PDB entry 7EIZ | electron microscopy, 3.78 A resolution | chains B and C of the 11 polymer chains in the assembly

[Chain B]
Protein: Non-structural protein 8
Organism: Severe acute respiratory syndrome coronavirus 2
UniProtKB: P0DTD1 (R1AB_SARS2); residues 1-198 here correspond to UniProt positions 3943-4140 (UniProt number = residue number + 3942)
Chain sequence (198 residues; each row starts with the number of its first residue):
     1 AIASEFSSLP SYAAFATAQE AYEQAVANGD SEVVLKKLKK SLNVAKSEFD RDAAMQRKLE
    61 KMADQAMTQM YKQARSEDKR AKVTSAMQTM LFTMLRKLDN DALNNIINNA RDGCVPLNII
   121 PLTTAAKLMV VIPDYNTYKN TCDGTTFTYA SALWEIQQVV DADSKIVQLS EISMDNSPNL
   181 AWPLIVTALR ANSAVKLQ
Not modelled in the structure: 1-5, 193-198
Swiss-Prot annotation at these positions:
  - site: Q198 (Cleavage)

[Chain C]
Protein: Non-structural protein 7
Organism: Severe acute respiratory syndrome coronavirus 2
UniProtKB: P0DTC1 (R1A_SARS2); residues 1-83 here correspond to UniProt positions 3860-3942 (UniProt number = residue number + 3859)
Chain sequence (83 residues; row label = number of the first residue in the row):
     1 SKMSDVKCTS VVLLSVLQQL RVESSSKLWA QCVQLHNDIL LAKDTTEAFE KMVSLLSVLL
    61 SMQGAVDINK LCEEMLDNRA TLQ
Not modelled in the structure: 1, 74-83

[Chain B / chain C interface]
Pairs across the interface (6; chain B residue first):
  D163(B) - S24(C)
  D163(B) - S25(C)
  D163(B) - S26(C)
  N179(B) - K27(C)  hydrogen bond (backbone-side chain)
  L180(B) - K27(C)  hydrogen bond (backbone-side chain)
  A181(B) - K27(C)
Other interface residues (no listed pair), chain B (5 interface residues in all): A162

[In short]
The interface between chain B and chain C involves 5 residues on one side and 4 on the other; the contacts
include 2 hydrogen bonds. Among the polar pairs are N179(B)-K27(C) and L180(B)-K27(C).
Chain B is Non-structural protein 8 and chain C is Non-structural protein 7, both from Severe acute
respiratory syndrome coronavirus 2; the structure, Coupling of N7-methyltransferase and 3'-5' exoribonuclease
with SARS-CoV-2 polymerase reveals mechanisms for capping and proofreading, was determined by electron
microscopy together with 7EGQ from the same study.
